7MN8 - chains A and B of the 5 polymer chains in the assembly; structure by electron microscopy, 3.45 A resolution.

== Chain A ==
Molecule: Receptor tyrosine-protein kinase erbB-3
Organism: Homo sapiens
Notes: EC 2.7.10.1
Reference sequence: P21860 (ERBB3_HUMAN); residue numbers follow UniProt; this construct covers 1-1021
Chain sequence (1066 residues; each row starts with the number of its first residue):
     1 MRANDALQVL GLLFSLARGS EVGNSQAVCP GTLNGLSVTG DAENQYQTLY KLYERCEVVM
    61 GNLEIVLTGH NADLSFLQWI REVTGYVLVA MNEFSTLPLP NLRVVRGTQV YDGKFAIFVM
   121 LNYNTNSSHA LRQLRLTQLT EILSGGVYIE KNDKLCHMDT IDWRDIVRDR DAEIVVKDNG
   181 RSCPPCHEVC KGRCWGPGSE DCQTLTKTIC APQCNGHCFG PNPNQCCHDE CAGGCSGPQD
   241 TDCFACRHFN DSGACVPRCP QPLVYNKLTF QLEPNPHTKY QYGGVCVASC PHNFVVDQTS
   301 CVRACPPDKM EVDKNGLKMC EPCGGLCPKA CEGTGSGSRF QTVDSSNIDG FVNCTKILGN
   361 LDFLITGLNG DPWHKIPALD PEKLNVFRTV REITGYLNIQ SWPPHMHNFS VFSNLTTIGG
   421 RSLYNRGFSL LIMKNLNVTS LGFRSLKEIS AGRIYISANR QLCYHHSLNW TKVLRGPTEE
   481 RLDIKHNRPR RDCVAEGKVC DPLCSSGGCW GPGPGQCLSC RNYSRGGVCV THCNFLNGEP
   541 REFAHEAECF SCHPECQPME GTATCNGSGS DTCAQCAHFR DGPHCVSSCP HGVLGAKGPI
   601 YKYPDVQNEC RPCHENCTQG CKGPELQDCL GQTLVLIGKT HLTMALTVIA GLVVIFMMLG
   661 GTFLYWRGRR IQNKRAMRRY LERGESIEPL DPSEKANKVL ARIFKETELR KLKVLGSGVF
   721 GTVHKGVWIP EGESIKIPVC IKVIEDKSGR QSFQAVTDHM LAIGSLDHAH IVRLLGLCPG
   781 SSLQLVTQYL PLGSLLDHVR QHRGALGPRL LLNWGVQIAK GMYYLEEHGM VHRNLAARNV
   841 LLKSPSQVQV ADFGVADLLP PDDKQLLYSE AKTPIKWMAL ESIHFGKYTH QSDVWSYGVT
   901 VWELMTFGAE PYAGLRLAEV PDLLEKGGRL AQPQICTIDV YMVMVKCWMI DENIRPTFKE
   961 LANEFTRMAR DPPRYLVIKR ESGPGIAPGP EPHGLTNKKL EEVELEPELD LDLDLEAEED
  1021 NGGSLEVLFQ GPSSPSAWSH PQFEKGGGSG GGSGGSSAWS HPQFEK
Disordered / not traced: 1-27, 323-326, 631-1066
Sequence notes: conflict Arg809 (Gln in P21860), Gly928 (Glu in P21860); expression tag (1022-1066)
Swiss-Prot annotation at these positions:
  - active site: Asn834 (Proton acceptor)
  - binding site (ATP): Leu715 to Val723, Lys742, Gln788 to Leu790, Asn834 to Asn839
  - modified residue (Phosphoserine): Ser686, Ser982
  - glycosylation (N-linked (GlcNAc...) asparagine): Asn126, Asn250, Asn353, Asn408, Asn414, Asn437, Asn469, Asn522, Asn566, Asn616
  - natural variant: Val104 (V104M: In an ovarian mucinous carcinoma sample), Thr787 (T787P: In VSCN1), Thr873 (T873S: In VSCN1; uncertain significance), Val899 (V899M: In VSCN1), Gln932 (Q932R: In VSCN1; uncertain significance)
  - mutagenesis: Lys742 (K742M: Strongly reduced autophosphorylation), Tyr868 (Y868E: Strongly reduced tyrosine phosphorylation)
Disulfide bonds: Cys29-Cys56, Cys156-Cys183, Cys186-Cys194, Cys190-Cys202, Cys210-Cys218, Cys214-Cys226, Cys227-Cys235, Cys231-Cys243, Cys246-Cys255, Cys259-Cys286, Cys290-Cys301, Cys305-Cys320, Cys331-Cys354, Cys463-Cys493, Cys500-Cys509, Cys504-Cys517, Cys520-Cys529, Cys533-Cys549, Cys552-Cys565, Cys556-Cys573, Cys576-Cys585, Cys589-Cys610, Cys613-Cys621, Cys617-Cys629
Covalent attachments: N-acetylglucosamine (NAG) linked to Asn250, Asn353, Asn408, Asn414, Asn469

== Chain B ==
Molecule: Receptor tyrosine-protein kinase erbB-2, Maltose/maltodextrin-binding periplasmic protein
Organism: Homo sapiens
Notes: EC 2.7.10.1
Reference sequence: chimeric construct of P04626, P0AEX9: residues 1-1029 from P04626 (ERBB2_HUMAN) positions 1-1029 (same numbers); residues 1049-1414 from P0AEX9 positions 27-392 (UniProt number = residue number - 1022)
Chain sequence (1455 residues; each row starts with the number of its first residue):
     1 MELAALCRWG LLLALLPPGA ASTQVCTGTD MKLRLPASPE THLDMLRHLY QGCQVVQGNL
    61 ELTYLPTNAS LSFLQDIQEV QGYVLIAHNQ VRQVPLQRLR IVRGTQLFED NYALAVLDNG
   121 DPLNNTTPVT GASPGGLREL QLRSLTEILK GGVLIQRNPQ LCYQDTILWK DIFHKNNQLA
   181 LTLIDTNRSR ACHPCSPMCK GSRCWGESSE DCQSLTRTVC AGGCARCKGP LPTDCCHEQC
   241 AAGCTGPKHS DCLACLHFNH SGICELHCPA LVTYNTDTFE SMPNPEGRYT FGASCVTACP
   301 YNYLSTDVGF CTLVCPLHNQ EVTAEDGTQR CEKCSKPCAR VCYGLGMEHL REVRAVTSAN
   361 IQEFAGCKKI FGSLAFLPES FDGDPASNTA PLQPEQLQVF ETLEEITGYL YISAWPDSLP
   421 DLSVFQNLQV IRGRILHNGA YSLTLQGLGI SWLGLRSLRE LGSGLALIHH NTHLCFVHTV
   481 PWDQLFRNPH QALLHTANRP EDECVGEGLA CHQLCARGHC WGPGPTQCVN CSQFLRGQEC
   541 VEECRVLQGL PREYVNARHC LPCHPECQPQ NGSVTCFGPE ADQCVACAHY KDPPFCVARC
   601 PSGVKPDLSY MPIWKFPDEE GACQPCPINC THSCVDLDDK GCPAEQRASP LTSIISAVVG
   661 ILLVVVLGVV FGILIKRRQQ KIRKYTMRRL LQETELVEPL TPSGAMPNQA QMRILKETEL
   721 RKVKVLGSGA FGTVYKGIWI PDGENVKIPV AIKVLRENTS PKANKEILDE AYVMAGVDSP
   781 YVSRLLGICL TSTVQLVTQL MPYGCLLDHV RENRGRLGSQ DLLNWCMQIA KGMSYLEDVR
   841 LVHRDLAARN VLVKSPNHVK ITDFGLARLL DIDETEYHAD GGKVPIKWMA LESILRRRFT
   901 HQSDVWSYGV TVWELMTFGA KPYDGIPARE IPDLLEKGER LPQPPICTID VYMIMVKCWM
   961 IDSECRPRFR ELVSEFSRMA RDPQRFVVIQ NEDLGPASPL DSTFYRSLLE DDDMGDLVDA
  1021 EEYLVPQQGG GSLEVLFQGP SSPSGSSMKI EEGKLVIWIN GDKGYNGLAE VGKKFEKDTG
  1081 IKVTVEHPDK LEEKFPQVAA TGDGPDIIFW AHDRFGGYAQ SGLLAEITPD KAFQDKLYPF
  1141 TWDAVRYNGK LIAYPIAVEA LSLIYNKDLL PNPPKTWEEI PALDKELKAK GKSALMFNLQ
  1201 EPYFTWPLIA ADGGYAFKYE NGKYDIKDVG VDNAGAKAGL TFLVDLIKNK HMNADTDYSI
  1261 AEAAFNKGET AMTINGPWAW SNIDTSKVNY GVTVLPTFKG QPSKPFVGVL SAGINAASPN
  1321 KELAKEFLEN YLLTDEGLEA VNKDKPLGAV ALKSYEEELA KDPRIAATME NAQKGEIMPN
  1381 IPQMSAFWYA VRTAVINAAS GRQTVDEALK DAQTNSSSSG PSSPSAWSHP QFEKGGGSGG
  1441 GSGGSSAWSH PQFEK
Disordered / not traced: 1-23, 121-134, 325-327, 603-612, 630-1455
Sequence notes: engineered mutation Phe310 (Ser in P04626); conflict Asp778 (Gly in P04626); linker (1030-1048); expression tag (1415-1455)
Swiss-Prot annotation at these positions:
  - region: Lys676 to Arg689 (Required for interaction with KPNB1 and EEA1)
  - motif: Lys676 to Arg689 (Nuclear localization signal)
  - active site: Asp845 (Proton acceptor)
  - binding site (ATP): Leu726 to Val734, Lys753
  - modified residue: Thr182 (Phosphothreonine), Tyr877 (Phosphotyrosine)
  - glycosylation (N-linked (GlcNAc...) asparagine): Asn68, Asn124, Asn187, Asn259, Asn530, Asn571, Asn629
Disulfide bonds: Cys26-Cys53, Cys162-Cys192, Cys195-Cys204, Cys199-Cys212, Cys220-Cys227, Cys224-Cys235, Cys236-Cys244, Cys240-Cys252, Cys255-Cys264, Cys268-Cys295, Cys299-Cys311, Cys315-Cys331, Cys334-Cys338, Cys342-Cys367, Cys475-Cys504, Cys511-Cys520, Cys515-Cys528, Cys531-Cys540, Cys544-Cys560, Cys563-Cys576, Cys567-Cys584, Cys587-Cys596, Cys600-Cys623
Covalent attachments: N-acetylglucosamine (NAG) linked to Asn187, Asn530; glycan linked to Asn259

== Interface between chain A and chain B ==
Residue-residue contacts (68; chain A residue first):
  Thr108(A) - Asp277(B)
  Pro212(A) - Pro247(B)  hydrophobic
  Pro212(A) - Lys248(B)  hydrogen bond (backbone-side chain)
  Gln213(A) - Pro232(B)
  Gln213(A) - Thr233(B)
  Gln213(A) - Cys235(B)  hydrogen bond (side chain-backbone)
  Gln213(A) - His237(B)
  Gln213(A) - Pro247(B)
  Asn215(A) - His237(B)
  Asn215(A) - Lys248(B)  hydrogen bond
  Pro223(A) - Pro232(B)
  Asn224(A) - Gly222(B)
  Asn224(A) - Gly223(B)  hydrogen bond (side chain-backbone)
  Asn224(A) - Cys224(B)
  Phe249(A) - Tyr274(B)  hydrophobic
  Phe249(A) - Thr276(B)
  Pro257(A) - His267(B)
  Arg258(A) - His267(B)
  Arg258(A) - Cys268(B)  hydrogen bond (side chain-backbone)
  Tyr265(A) - Thr290(B)
  Tyr265(A) - Gly292(B)  hydrogen bond (side chain-backbone)
  Tyr265(A) - Phe310(B)  hydrophobic
  Tyr265(A) - Cys311(B)  hydrogen bond (side chain-backbone)
  Asn266(A) - Thr105(B)
  Lys267(A) - Gln57(B)
  Lys267(A) - Gln81(B)
  Lys267(A) - His257(B)  hydrogen bond (side chain-backbone)
  Lys267(A) - Gly292(B)
  Leu268(A) - Gly58(B)
  Leu268(A) - Gln81(B)
  Leu268(A) - Gly82(B)
  Leu268(A) - Thr105(B)
  Leu268(A) - Gln106(B)
  Thr269(A) - Gln106(B)
  Thr269(A) - Leu313(B)
  Phe270(A) - Gln57(B)
  Phe270(A) - Phe291(B)  hydrophobic
  Phe270(A) - Gly292(B)
  Phe270(A) - Tyr303(B)  hydrophobic
  Phe270(A) - Cys311(B)
  Phe270(A) - Thr312(B)
  Phe270(A) - Leu313(B)  hydrogen bond (backbone-backbone)
  Phe270(A) - Val314(B)
  Gln271(A) - Val314(B)
  Leu272(A) - Phe310(B)  hydrophobic
  Leu272(A) - Thr312(B)
  Leu272(A) - Pro316(B)  hydrophobic
  Gln281(A) - Tyr274(B)
  Tyr282(A) - Tyr274(B)
  Tyr282(A) - Phe279(B)  hydrophobic
  Gly283(A) - Tyr274(B)  hydrogen bond (backbone-side chain)
  Gly283(A) - Thr276(B)
  Gly283(A) - Phe279(B)
  Gly284(A) - Thr276(B)
  Phe294(A) - Phe279(B)  hydrophobic
  Asp297(A) - Ser281(B)  hydrogen bond
  Gln298(A) - Asp307(B)  hydrogen bond (side chain-backbone)
  Gln298(A) - Val308(B)
  Ser300(A) - Tyr274(B)
  Cys301(A) - Tyr274(B)  hydrogen bond (backbone-side chain)
  Val302(A) - Tyr274(B)  hydrophobic
  Val302(A) - Phe279(B)
  Val302(A) - Ser281(B)
  Arg303(A) - Thr278(B)
  Arg303(A) - Phe279(B)  hydrogen bond (backbone-backbone)
  Pro306(A) - Ser281(B)
  Lys314(A) - Ser335(B)
  Glu321(A) - Ser335(B)
Other interface residues (no listed pair), chain A (36 interface residues in all): Thr84, Asp229, His248, Leu263, Arg426
Other interface residues (no listed pair), chain B (46 interface residues in all): Asn59, Ala221, Cys236, Glu238, His249, Ala270, Glu280, Ala293, Thr306

== Summary ==
Chain A and chain B form an interface of 36 and 46 residues respectively; the contacts include 14 hydrogen
bonds. Polar contacts include Pro212(A)-Lys248(B), Gln213(A)-Cys235(B) and Asn215(A)-Lys248(B). Covalently
linked N-acetylglucosamine: at Asn250(A), Asn353(A), Asn408(A), Asn414(A) and Asn469(A). Covalently linked
N-acetylglucosamine: at Asn187(B) and Asn530(B).
Chain A is Receptor tyrosine-protein kinase erbB-3 and chain B is Receptor tyrosine-protein kinase erbB-2,
Maltose/maltodextrin-binding periplasmic protein, both from Homo sapiens; the structure, Structure of the
HER2/HER3/NRG1b Heterodimer Extracellular Domain bound to Trastuzumab Fab, was determined by electron
microscopy, deposited together with 7MN5 and 7MN6.
